Entry 1M0I (X-ray diffraction, 2.55 A resolution); this record covers chains A and B.

Chain A (and B):
Molecule: endodeoxyribonuclease I
Organism: Enterobacteria phage T7
Notes: EC 3.1.21.2; chain B of this document is another copy of the same molecule, construct and numbering; everything in this record applies to it too
Reference sequence: P00641 (ENRN_BPT7); numbering as in UniProt (aligned over 12-149)
Sequence (138 residues; each row starts with the number of its first residue):
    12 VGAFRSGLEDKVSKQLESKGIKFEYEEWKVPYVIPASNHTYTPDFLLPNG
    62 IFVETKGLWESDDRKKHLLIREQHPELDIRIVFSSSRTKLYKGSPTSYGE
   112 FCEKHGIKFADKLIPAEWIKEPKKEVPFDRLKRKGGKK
Disordered / not traced: 12-16, 146-149
Reported in the primary citation:
  - catalytic residues: E20, D55, E65, K67
  - binding site for sulfate ion: S17, G68

Chain A / chain B interface:
Residue-residue contacts (137; chain A residue first):
  L19(A) with T66(B); K67(B); V93(B); S95(B); K123(B)
  E20(A) with D55(B); F56(B); T66(B)
  V23(A) with F56(B), hydrophobic; T66(B); K123(B); I125(B), hydrophobic
  Q26(A) with L124(B); I125(B), hydrogen bond (side chain-backbone); I130(B)
  L27(A) with F56(B), hydrophobic; L58(B), hydrophobic
  I32(A) with P59(B); I130(B), hydrophobic
  K33(A) with P59(B)
  F34(A) with F56(B), hydrophobic; L57(B)
  E35(A) with D55(B); F56(B); L57(B), hydrogen bond (backbone-backbone)
  Y36(A) with D55(B); F56(B), hydrophobic
  E37(A) with T53(B); P54(B); D55(B), hydrogen bond (backbone-backbone); K145(B)
  E38(A) with R144(B), salt bridge; K145(B), hydrogen bond (backbone-backbone)
  W39(A) with Y52(B); T53(B); P54(B); L57(B); F139(B); L142(B), hydrophobic; K143(B); R144(B)
  K40(A) with T51(B); Y52(B); T53(B); L142(B); K143(B), hydrogen bond (backbone-backbone)
  V41(A) with T51(B); Y52(B), hydrogen bond (backbone-backbone); H85(B); L88(B), hydrophobic
  P42(A) with H50(B); H85(B), hydrogen bond (backbone-side chain); R141(B)
  Y43(A) with N49(B); H50(B), hydrogen bond (backbone-backbone); T51(B); Y52(B); K77(B); I81(B), hydrophobic; Q84(B)
  V44(A) with A47(B), hydrophobic; S48(B); N49(B); Q84(B), hydrogen bond (backbone-side chain)
  I45(A) with A47(B); S48(B), hydrogen bond (backbone-backbone); H50(B); L80(B), hydrophobic
  P46(A) with L80(B)
  A47(A) with I45(B); A47(B)
  S48(A) with V44(B); I45(B), hydrogen bond (backbone-backbone)
  N49(A) with Y43(B); V44(B)
  H50(A) with P42(B); Y43(B), hydrogen bond (backbone-backbone); I45(B)
  T51(A) with K40(B); V41(B); Y43(B)
  Y52(A) with W39(B); K40(B); V41(B), hydrogen bond (backbone-backbone); Y43(B)
  T53(A) with E37(B); W39(B); K40(B)
  P54(A) with E37(B); W39(B)
  D55(A) with E20(B); E35(B); Y36(B); E37(B), hydrogen bond (backbone-backbone)
  F56(A) with E20(B); V23(B), hydrophobic; S24(B); F34(B), hydrophobic; E35(B); Y36(B), hydrophobic
  L57(A) with F34(B); E35(B), hydrogen bond (backbone-backbone); W39(B)
  L58(A) with L27(B), hydrophobic
  P59(A) with I32(B); K33(B)
  T66(A) with L19(B); E20(B)
  K67(A) with L19(B)
  K77(A) with Y43(B)
  L80(A) with V44(B); P46(B)
  I81(A) with V41(B), hydrophobic; Y43(B), hydrophobic
  Q84(A) with Y43(B); V44(B), hydrogen bond (side chain-backbone)
  H85(A) with V41(B); P42(B), hydrogen bond (side chain-backbone)
  L88(A) with V41(B), hydrophobic
  V93(A) with L19(B)
  S95(A) with L19(B)
  K123(A) with L19(B); V23(B)
  L124(A) with Q26(B)
  I125(A) with V23(B), hydrophobic; Q26(B), hydrogen bond (backbone-side chain); L27(B), hydrophobic
  I130(A) with I32(B), hydrophobic
  F139(A) with W39(B)
  R141(A) with P42(B)
  L142(A) with K40(B)
  K143(A) with W39(B); K40(B), hydrogen bond (backbone-backbone)
  R144(A) with E38(B), salt bridge; W39(B); K40(B)
  K145(A) with E38(B), hydrogen bond (backbone-backbone)
Other interface residues (no listed pair), chain A (57 interface residues in all): K22, S24, F63, F94
Other interface residues (no listed pair), chain B (57 interface residues in all): K22, F63, F94

In short:
The chain A/chain B interface involves 57 residues from each chain, with 20 hydrogen bonds and 2 salt bridges.
Among the polar pairs are E38(A)-R144(B), Q26(A)-I125(B) and P42(A)-H85(B). From the paper: catalytic residues
E20(A), D55(A) and E65(A) among others; a binding site for sulfate ion at S17(A) and G68(A).
Both chains are endodeoxyribonuclease I (Enterobacteria phage T7). Entry 1M0I (Crystal Structure of
Bacteriophage T7 Endonuclease I with a Wild-Type Active Site) was determined by X-ray diffraction together
with 1M0D from the same study.
